PDB entry 5W94 | X-ray diffraction, 3.19 A resolution | chains A and B of the 3 polymer chains in the assembly

== Chain A ==
Name: MAU2 chromatid cohesion factor homolog
From: Saccharomyces cerevisiae
UniProt: P40090 (SCC4_YEAST); residue numbers follow UniProt; this construct covers 1-624
Sequence (624 residues; each row starts with the number of its first residue):
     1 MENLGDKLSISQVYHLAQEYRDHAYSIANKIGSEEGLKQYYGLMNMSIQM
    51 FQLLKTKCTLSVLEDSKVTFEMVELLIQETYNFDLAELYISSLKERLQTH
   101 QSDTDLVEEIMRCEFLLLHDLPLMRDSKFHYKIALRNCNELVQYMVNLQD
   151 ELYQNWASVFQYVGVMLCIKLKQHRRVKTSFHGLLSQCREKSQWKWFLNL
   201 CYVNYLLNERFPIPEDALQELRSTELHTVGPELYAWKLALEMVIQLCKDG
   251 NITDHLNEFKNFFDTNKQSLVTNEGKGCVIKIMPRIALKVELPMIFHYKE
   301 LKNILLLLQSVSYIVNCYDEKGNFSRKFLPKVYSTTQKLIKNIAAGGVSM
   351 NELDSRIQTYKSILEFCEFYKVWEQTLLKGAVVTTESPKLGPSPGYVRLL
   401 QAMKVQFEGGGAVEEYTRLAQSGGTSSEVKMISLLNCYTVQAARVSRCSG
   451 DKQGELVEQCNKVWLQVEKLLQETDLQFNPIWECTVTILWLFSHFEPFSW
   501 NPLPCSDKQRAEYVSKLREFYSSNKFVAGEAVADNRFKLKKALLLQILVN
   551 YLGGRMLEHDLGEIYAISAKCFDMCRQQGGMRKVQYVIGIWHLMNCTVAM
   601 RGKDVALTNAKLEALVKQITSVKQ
Disordered / not traced: 1, 529-532, 623-624
Curated features (UniProtKB/Swiss-Prot):
  - mutagenesis: Leu256 (L256K: In scc4m7; eliminates centromeric localization of SCC2 in mitotic cells and reduces association of the cohesin subunit SCC1 with the centromere and pericentromere; when associated with A-298 ...), Tyr298 (Y298A: In scc4m7; eliminates centromeric localization of SCC2 in mitotic cells and reduces association of the cohesin subunit SCC1 with the centromere and pericentromere; when associated with K-256 ...), Lys299 (K299D: In scc4m7; eliminates centromeric localization of SCC2 in mitotic cells and reduces association of the cohesin subunit SCC1 with the centromere and pericentromere; when associated with K-256 ...), Tyr313 (Y313A: In scc4m7; eliminates centromeric localization of SCC2 in mitotic cells and reduces association of the cohesin subunit SCC1 with the centromere and pericentromere; when associated with K-256 ...), Phe324 (F324A: In scc4m35; eliminates centromeric localization of SCC2 in mitotic cells and reduces association of the cohesin subunit SCC1 with the centromere and pericentromere; when associated with A-327 ...), Lys327 (K327A: In scc4m35; eliminates centromeric localization of SCC2 in mitotic cells and reduces association of the cohesin subunit SCC1 with the centromere and pericentromere; when associated with A-324 ...), Lys331 (K331A: In scc4m35; eliminates centromeric localization of SCC2 in mitotic cells and reduces association of the cohesin subunit SCC1 with the centromere and pericentromere; when associated with A-324 ...), Lys540 (K540A: In scc4m35; eliminates centromeric localization of SCC2 in mitotic cells and reduces association of the cohesin subunit SCC1 with the centromere and pericentromere; when associated with A-324 ...), Lys541 (K541A: In scc4m35; eliminates centromeric localization of SCC2 in mitotic cells and reduces association of the cohesin subunit SCC1 with the centromere and pericentromere; when associated with A-324 ...)
From the paper describing this entry:
  - contacts within the chain: Phe324-Phe328

== Chain B ==
Name: Sister chromatid cohesion protein 2
From: Saccharomyces cerevisiae
UniProt: Q04002 (SCC2_YEAST); numbering as in UniProt (aligned over 1-181)
Sequence (184 residues; numbered -2 to 181; the number before each row is that of its first residue; numbers below 1 keep their minus sign (Ser-2 is residue -2)):
    -2 SNAMSYPGKDKNIPGRIIEALEDLPLSYLVPKDGLAALVNAPMRVSLPFD
    48 KTIFTSADDGRDVNINVLGTANSTTSSIKNEAEKERLVFKRPSNFTSSAN
    98 SVDYVPTNFLEGLSPLAQSVLSTHKGLNDSINIEKKSEIVSRPEAKHKLE
   148 SVTSNAGNLSFNDNSSNKKTKTSTGVTMTQANLA
Disordered / not traced: -2 to 1, 68-79, 99-104, 134-181
Sequence notes: expression tag (-2 to 0)
Curated features (UniProtKB/Swiss-Prot):
  - modified residue: Ser43 (Phosphoserine), Thr67 (Phosphothreonine), Ser74 (Phosphoserine), Ser127 (Phosphoserine), Ser157 (Phosphoserine), Ser162 (Phosphoserine), Ser163 (Phosphoserine)
  - mutagenesis: Thr67 (T67A: In scc2-8A; mimics unphosphorylated form and leads to novel phosphorylation sites at Ser-43, Ser-74, Ser-162, Ser-360, Ser-1179 and Ser-1183; when associated with A-127; A-157; A-163; A-231 ...), Ser127 (S127A: In scc2-8A; mimics unphosphorylated form and leads to novel phosphorylation sites at Ser-43, Ser-74, Ser-162, Ser-360, Ser-1179 and Ser-1183; when associated with A-67; A-157; A-163; A-231 ...), Ser157 (S157A: In scc2-8A; mimics unphosphorylated form and leads to novel phosphorylation sites at Ser-43, Ser-74, Ser-162, Ser-360, Ser-1179 and Ser-1183; when associated with A-67; A-127; A-163; A-231 ...), Ser163 (S163A: In scc2-8A; mimics unphosphorylated form and leads to novel phosphorylation sites at Ser-43, Ser-74, Ser-162, Ser-360, Ser-1179 and Ser-1183; when associated with A-67; A-127; A-157; A-231 ...)

== How chain A and chain B interact ==
Residue-residue contacts - 243 pairs, chain A then chain B:
  Asp6(A) - Asn61(B)  hydrogen bond
  Asp6(A) - Asn63(B)  hydrogen bond
  Lys7(A) - Val60(B)  hydrogen bond (backbone-backbone)
  Leu8(A) - Asp59(B)
  Leu8(A) - Val60(B)  hydrogen bond (backbone-backbone)
  Leu8(A) - Ile62(B)  hydrophobic
  Ser9(A) - Arg58(B)
  Ser9(A) - Asp59(B)
  Ile10(A) - Asp56(B)
  Ile10(A) - Arg58(B)  hydrogen bond (backbone-backbone)
  Ser11(A) - Phe51(B)
  Val13(A) - Val60(B)  hydrophobic
  Val13(A) - Ile62(B)  hydrophobic
  Tyr14(A) - Ile50(B)  hydrophobic
  Tyr14(A) - Phe51(B)  hydrophobic
  Leu16(A) - Ala114(B)  hydrophobic
  Glu19(A) - Leu110(B)
  Glu19(A) - Ser111(B)  hydrogen bond (side chain-backbone)
  Glu19(A) - Ala114(B)
  Tyr20(A) - Ala114(B)  hydrogen bond (side chain-backbone)
  Tyr20(A) - Val117(B)
  Tyr20(A) - Leu118(B)  hydrogen bond (side chain-backbone)
  His23(A) - Phe106(B)  hydrogen bond (side chain-backbone)
  His23(A) - Glu108(B)
  Ile27(A) - Phe106(B)  hydrophobic
  Ala28(A) - Thr93(B)  hydrogen bond (backbone-side chain)
  Asn29(A) - Thr93(B)
  Asn29(A) - Ser94(B)
  Lys30(A) - Thr93(B)  hydrogen bond (backbone-side chain)
  Lys30(A) - Phe106(B)
  Ile31(A) - Phe92(B)
  Ile31(A) - Thr93(B)  hydrogen bond (backbone-backbone)
  Ile31(A) - Ser94(B)  hydrogen bond (backbone-backbone)
  Gly32(A) - Phe92(B)
  Gly32(A) - Ser94(B)
  Ser33(A) - Phe92(B)
  Glu34(A) - Arg88(B)  salt bridge
  Glu34(A) - Phe92(B)
  Leu37(A) - Arg88(B)
  Leu37(A) - Pro89(B)  hydrophobic
  Gln39(A) - Asn105(B)
  Gln39(A) - Phe106(B)
  Gln39(A) - Leu107(B)
  Tyr41(A) - Phe86(B)  hydrophobic
  Tyr41(A) - Lys87(B)  hydrogen bond (side chain-backbone)
  Tyr41(A) - Asn129(B)
  Asn45(A) - Phe86(B)
  Asn45(A) - Leu124(B)  hydrogen bond (side chain-backbone)
  Asn45(A) - Asn125(B)
  Met46(A) - Val117(B)  hydrophobic
  Met46(A) - Leu118(B)  hydrophobic
  Met46(A) - Asn125(B)
  Ile48(A) - Leu84(B)  hydrophobic
  Gln49(A) - Val64(B)
  Gln52(A) - Glu82(B)
  Leu53(A) - Ile62(B)  hydrophobic
  Leu53(A) - Val64(B)  hydrophobic
  Cys58(A) - Val60(B)  hydrophobic
  Thr59(A) - Arg58(B)  hydrogen bond (backbone-side chain)
  Leu60(A) - Phe51(B)  hydrophobic
  Glu64(A) - Phe51(B)
  Glu64(A) - Arg58(B)  salt bridge
  Lys67(A) - Phe46(B)
  Lys67(A) - Lys48(B)
  Lys67(A) - Ile50(B)
  Val68(A) - Ile50(B)  hydrophobic
  Glu74(A) - Arg41(B)  salt bridge
  Leu76(A) - Leu84(B)  hydrophobic
  Ile77(A) - Lys87(B)
  Gln78(A) - Arg41(B)
  Gln78(A) - Lys87(B)  hydrogen bond (backbone-side chain)
  Glu79(A) - Phe86(B)
  Glu79(A) - Lys87(B)  hydrogen bond (backbone-backbone)
  Thr80(A) - Val85(B)
  Thr80(A) - Lys87(B)
  Tyr81(A) - Val85(B)  hydrogen bond (backbone-backbone)
  Tyr81(A) - Phe86(B)
  Tyr81(A) - Lys87(B)
  Tyr81(A) - Ile130(B)
  Tyr81(A) - Glu131(B)
  Tyr81(A) - Lys132(B)  hydrogen bond (side chain-backbone)
  Asn82(A) - Arg83(B)
  Asn82(A) - Leu84(B)
  Asn82(A) - Val85(B)  hydrogen bond (side chain-backbone)
  Phe83(A) - Lys133(B)
  Leu85(A) - Leu84(B)  hydrophobic
  Leu88(A) - Glu80(B)
  Glu109(A) - Phe46(B)
  Glu109(A) - Lys48(B)  salt bridge
  Arg112(A) - Leu44(B)  hydrogen bond (side chain-backbone)
  Arg112(A) - Phe46(B)
  Phe115(A) - Val42(B)
  Phe115(A) - Leu44(B)  hydrophobic
  His119(A) - Val42(B)
  Asp120(A) - Val42(B)
  Met124(A) - Lys87(B)
  Arg125(A) - Lys133(B)
  Asp126(A) - Lys133(B)  salt bridge
  Tyr162(A) - Val42(B)
  Phe197(A) - Met40(B)  hydrophobic
  Asn204(A) - Ala33(B)
  Asn204(A) - Val36(B)
  Asn204(A) - Asn37(B)
  Leu207(A) - Ala33(B)  hydrophobic
  Asn208(A) - Ala33(B)
  Asn208(A) - Ala34(B)
  Asn208(A) - Asn37(B)  hydrogen bond
  Arg210(A) - Lys29(B)
  Trp236(A) - Val36(B)
  Trp236(A) - Asn37(B)
  Leu246(A) - Lys29(B)  hydrogen bond (backbone-side chain)
  Asp249(A) - Lys29(B)  salt bridge
  Ala287(A) - Leu44(B)
  Ala287(A) - Pro45(B)
  Leu288(A) - Val42(B)  hydrophobic
  Leu288(A) - Ser43(B)
  Leu288(A) - Leu44(B)  hydrophobic
  Lys289(A) - Arg41(B)
  Lys289(A) - Val42(B)
  Lys289(A) - Ser43(B)  hydrogen bond (backbone-backbone)
  Val290(A) - Arg41(B)
  Glu291(A) - Met40(B)
  Glu291(A) - Arg41(B)  hydrogen bond (backbone-backbone)
  Leu292(A) - Val36(B)
  Leu292(A) - Pro39(B)
  Leu292(A) - Met40(B)  hydrophobic
  Pro293(A) - Pro39(B)
  Met294(A) - Leu35(B)
  Ile295(A) - Val36(B)
  Ile304(A) - Leu35(B)  hydrophobic
  Leu307(A) - Leu35(B)  hydrophobic
  Val311(A) - Leu32(B)  hydrophobic
  Ile314(A) - Val27(B)  hydrophobic
  Val315(A) - Tyr25(B)
  Ile343(A) - Thr93(B)
  Met350(A) - Pro89(B)  hydrophobic
  Met350(A) - Thr93(B)
  Asn351(A) - Lys87(B)
  Asn351(A) - Pro89(B)
  Asp354(A) - Pro89(B)
  Asp354(A) - Ser90(B)  hydrogen bond (side chain-backbone)
  Asp354(A) - Asn91(B)  hydrogen bond (side chain-backbone)
  Ile357(A) - Asn91(B)
  Ile357(A) - Phe92(B)
  Gln358(A) - Ser90(B)
  Gln358(A) - Asn91(B)  hydrogen bond
  Thr359(A) - Pro39(B)
  Lys361(A) - Asn91(B)  hydrogen bond
  Ser362(A) - Leu35(B)
  Ile363(A) - Leu35(B)  hydrophobic
  Phe366(A) - Asp30(B)
  Phe366(A) - Leu35(B)  hydrophobic
  Tyr370(A) - Val27(B)  hydrophobic
  Tyr370(A) - Pro28(B)  hydrogen bond (side chain-backbone)
  Tyr370(A) - Lys29(B)
  Tyr370(A) - Leu32(B)
  Trp373(A) - Ser24(B)
  Trp373(A) - Leu26(B)
  Trp373(A) - Val27(B)
  Trp373(A) - Pro28(B)
  Leu377(A) - Ser24(B)
  Leu377(A) - Tyr25(B)
  Ser393(A) - Asp30(B)  hydrogen bond (side chain-backbone)
  Pro394(A) - Asp30(B)
  Tyr396(A) - Pro28(B)
  Tyr396(A) - Lys29(B)
  Tyr396(A) - Asp30(B)  hydrogen bond (side chain-backbone)
  Gln406(A) - Leu18(B)
  Gln406(A) - Glu19(B)  hydrogen bond (side chain-backbone)
  Gln406(A) - Asp20(B)
  Gln406(A) - Leu21(B)  hydrogen bond (side chain-backbone)
  Gln406(A) - Pro22(B)
  Phe407(A) - Asp20(B)
  Phe407(A) - Pro22(B)
  Gly409(A) - Asp20(B)
  Ser426(A) - Asp30(B)  hydrogen bond
  Glu428(A) - Val27(B)
  Glu428(A) - Pro28(B)
  Glu428(A) - Lys29(B)  hydrogen bond (side chain-backbone)
  Glu428(A) - Asp30(B)  hydrogen bond (side chain-backbone)
  Ile432(A) - Leu26(B)
  Ile432(A) - Pro28(B)  hydrophobic
  Leu435(A) - Leu26(B)  hydrophobic
  Asn436(A) - Pro22(B)
  Asn436(A) - Leu23(B)  hydrogen bond (side chain-backbone)
  Thr439(A) - Leu18(B)
  Thr439(A) - Leu23(B)
  Val440(A) - Glu19(B)
  Ala443(A) - Ile15(B)
  Ala443(A) - Glu19(B)
  Arg444(A) - Glu19(B)  salt bridge
  Ser446(A) - Ile15(B)
  Ser446(A) - Glu16(B)  hydrogen bond
  Arg447(A) - Glu16(B)  hydrogen bond (backbone-side chain)
  Arg447(A) - Glu19(B)  salt bridge
  Ile481(A) - Tyr25(B)  hydrophobic
  Ile481(A) - Leu26(B)  hydrophobic
  Trp482(A) - Leu26(B)  hydrophobic
  Thr485(A) - Leu23(B)
  Thr485(A) - Tyr25(B)  hydrogen bond
  Phe492(A) - Ile14(B)  hydrophobic
  Glu496(A) - Arg13(B)  salt bridge
  Pro497(A) - Arg13(B)
  Phe498(A) - Arg13(B)
  Phe498(A) - Ile14(B)  hydrophobic
  Phe498(A) - Ile15(B)  hydrogen bond (backbone-backbone)
  Ser499(A) - Arg13(B)  hydrogen bond (backbone-side chain)
  Trp500(A) - Arg13(B)
  Trp500(A) - Glu16(B)  hydrogen bond
  Ala542(A) - Tyr25(B)  hydrophobic
  Leu544(A) - Leu21(B)  hydrophobic
  Leu544(A) - Leu23(B)  hydrophobic
  Leu544(A) - Tyr25(B)  hydrophobic
  Leu545(A) - Tyr25(B)  hydrophobic
  Leu548(A) - Ile14(B)  hydrophobic
  Tyr551(A) - Ile14(B)  hydrophobic
  Gly580(A) - Leu21(B)
  Lys583(A) - Pro11(B)
  Lys583(A) - Ala17(B)
  Lys583(A) - Asp20(B)  salt bridge
  Val584(A) - Ile14(B)  hydrophobic
  Val584(A) - Ala17(B)  hydrophobic
  Val584(A) - Leu18(B)  hydrophobic
  Tyr586(A) - Tyr3(B)
  Tyr586(A) - Pro4(B)  hydrogen bond (side chain-backbone)
  Tyr586(A) - Gly5(B)
  Tyr586(A) - Lys6(B)
  Tyr586(A) - Ile10(B)  hydrophobic
  Tyr586(A) - Pro11(B)
  Val587(A) - Pro11(B)
  Val587(A) - Gly12(B)
  Val587(A) - Arg13(B)
  Val587(A) - Ile14(B)
  Ile590(A) - Tyr3(B)  hydrophobic
  Leu593(A) - Tyr3(B)  hydrophobic
  Asn609(A) - Pro4(B)
  Leu612(A) - Pro4(B)  hydrophobic
  Glu613(A) - Pro4(B)
  Val616(A) - Pro4(B)
  Val616(A) - Gly5(B)
  Val616(A) - Lys8(B)
  Val616(A) - Ile10(B)  hydrophobic
  Thr620(A) - Lys8(B)
Interface residues without a listed pair, chain A (166 interface residues in all): Leu4, Gly5, Gln12, His15, Gly36, Lys38, Gly42, Leu43, Met44, Leu54, Leu63, Phe70, Glu108, Trp156, Cys201, Tyr205, Ala239, Val243, Cys247, Leu308, Ser355, Phe369, Thr376, Met403, Tyr416, Val429, Ala442, Leu489, Met581, Met594, Lys617, Ile619
Interface residues without a listed pair, chain B (90 interface residues in all): Gly31, Ala38, Lys81, Ala96, Gly109, Leu113, Gln115, His121, Ser127

== Overview ==
166 residues of chain A face 90 of chain B across their interface; the contacts include 46 hydrogen bonds and
10 salt bridges. Polar contacts include Glu34(A)-Arg88(B), Glu64(A)-Arg58(B) and Glu74(A)-Arg41(B). Curated
annotation (UniProt) lists 9 mutagenesis sites on chain A; 4 mutagenesis sites on chain B. The paper reports
contacts within the chain involving Phe324(A) and Phe328(A).
Chain A is MAU2 chromatid cohesion factor homolog and chain B is Sister chromatid cohesion protein 2, both
from Saccharomyces cerevisiae; the structure, Crystal structure of Scc4 in complex with Scc2n and Ctf19n, was
determined by X-ray diffraction.
